PDB entry 4CG6 | electron microscopy, 7.80 A resolution (low resolution: residue-level contacts below are approximate; hydrogen-bond / salt-bridge calls are withheld) | chains A and D of the 4 polymer chains in the assembly

Chain A:
Protein: Protein transport protein SEC61 subunit alpha isoform 1
Organism: Canis lupus familiaris
UniProt: P38377 (S61A1_CANFA); residues 1-476 here = UniProt positions 1-476
Amino-acid sequence (476 residues; numbered 1 to 476; the number before each row is that of its first residue):
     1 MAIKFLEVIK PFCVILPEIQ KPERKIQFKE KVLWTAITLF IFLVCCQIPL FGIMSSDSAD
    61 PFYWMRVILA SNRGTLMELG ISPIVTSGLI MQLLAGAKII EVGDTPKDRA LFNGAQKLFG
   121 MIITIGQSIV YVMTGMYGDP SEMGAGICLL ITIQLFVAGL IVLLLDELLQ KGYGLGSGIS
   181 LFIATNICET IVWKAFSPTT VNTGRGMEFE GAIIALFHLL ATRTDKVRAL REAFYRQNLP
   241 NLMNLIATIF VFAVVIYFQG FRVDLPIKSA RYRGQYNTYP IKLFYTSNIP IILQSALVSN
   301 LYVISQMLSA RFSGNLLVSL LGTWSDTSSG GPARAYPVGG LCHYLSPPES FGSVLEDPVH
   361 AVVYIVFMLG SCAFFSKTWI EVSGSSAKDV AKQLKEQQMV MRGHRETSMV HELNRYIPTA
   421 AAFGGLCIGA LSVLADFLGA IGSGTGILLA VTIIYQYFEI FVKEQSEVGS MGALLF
Unresolved in the structure: 1-24

Chain D:
Protein: Peptide
Organism: Canis lupus familiaris
Amino-acid sequence (17 residues; row label = number of the first residue in the row):
     1 VFIVSVGSFI SVLFIVI

How chain A and chain D interact:
Residue-residue contacts (31; chain A residue first):
  Leu79(A) - Ile15(D)
  Leu79(A) - Val16(D)
  Leu79(A) - Ile17(D)
  Pro83(A) - Val16(D)
  Thr86(A) - Val12(D)
  Thr86(A) - Val16(D)
  Leu89(A) - Ser8(D)
  Leu89(A) - Phe9(D)
  Leu89(A) - Val12(D)
  Ile90(A) - Phe9(D)
  Leu93(A) - Phe2(D)
  Leu93(A) - Ser5(D)
  Leu93(A) - Val6(D)
  Leu93(A) - Phe9(D)
  Gly96(A) - Val1(D)
  Ala97(A) - Phe2(D)
  Ile99(A) - Phe2(D)
  Ile100(A) - Phe2(D)
  Ile123(A) - Phe9(D)
  Gln127(A) - Phe9(D)
  Gln127(A) - Leu13(D)
  Gln127(A) - Val16(D)
  Ala296(A) - Ile15(D)
  Leu297(A) - Ser11(D)
  Leu297(A) - Phe14(D)
  Asn300(A) - Ile15(D)
  Leu301(A) - Phe14(D)
  Ile304(A) - Phe14(D)
  Thr378(A) - Val4(D)
  Glu381(A) - Val4(D)
  Val382(A) - Val1(D)
Interface residues without a listed pair, chain A (24 interface residues in all): Ser82, Gln92, Leu94, Lys98

In short:
The interface between chain A and chain D involves 24 residues on one side and 14 on the other.
Chain A is Protein transport protein SEC61 subunit alpha isoform 1 and chain D is Peptide, both from Canis
lupus familiaris; the structure, Cryo-em of the Sec61-complex bound to the 80s ribosome translating a
membrane-inserting substrate, was determined by electron microscopy together with 4CG5 and 4CG7 from the same
study.
